6JSS - chains A and B; structure by X-ray diffraction, 2.16 A resolution.

# Chain A (and B)
Molecule: Phosphotriesterase
Source organism: Geobacillus kaustophilus (strain HTA426)
Notes: EC 3.5.-.-; chain B of this document is another copy of the same molecule, construct and numbering; everything in this record applies to it too
UniProt: Q5KZU5 (Q5KZU5_GEOKA); residues 1-326 here = UniProt positions 1-326
Amino-acid sequence (330 residues; row label = number of the first residue in the row; numbers below 1 keep their minus sign (Gly-3 is residue -3)):
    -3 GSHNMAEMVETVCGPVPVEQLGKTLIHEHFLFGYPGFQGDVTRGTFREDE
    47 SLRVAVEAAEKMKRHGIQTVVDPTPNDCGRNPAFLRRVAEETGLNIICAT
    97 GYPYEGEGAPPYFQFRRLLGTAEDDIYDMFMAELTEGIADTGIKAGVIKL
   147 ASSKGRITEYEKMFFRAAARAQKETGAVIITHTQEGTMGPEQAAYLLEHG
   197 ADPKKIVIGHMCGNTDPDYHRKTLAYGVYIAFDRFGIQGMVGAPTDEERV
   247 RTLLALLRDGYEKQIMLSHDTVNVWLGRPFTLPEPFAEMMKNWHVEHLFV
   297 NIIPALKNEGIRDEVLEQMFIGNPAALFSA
Unresolved in the structure: -3 to 2, 326
Modified / non-standard residues: Lys145 (lysine nz-carboxylic acid; KCX)
Differences from the reference sequence: expression tag (-3 to 0); engineered mutation Pro99 (Tyr in Q5KZU5)
Bound ions: Fe ion: His23, His25, Lys145, Asp266 (together with hydroxide ion); Zn2+: Lys145, His178, His206 (together with hydroxide ion)
Small-molecule neighbours: hydroxide ion (OH): His23, His25, Lys145, His178, His206, Arg230, Asp266
From the paper describing this entry:
  - Fe ion coordination: His23, His25, Asp266 (citing earlier work)
  - Zn2+ coordination: His178, His206 (citing earlier work)
  - catalytic residues: Asp266 (citing earlier work)
  - mutagenesis - D266N: abolished catalytic activity (citing earlier work)
  - mutagenesis - Y99P: increased catalytic activity
  - mutagenesis - F28C, F28G, F28Q, F28S, F28T: increased catalytic activity on AHLs with shorter acyl chains (C4 to C8)
  - mutagenesis - T183C, G205R, I233F, Q234D, G235W, V237E, V237I, V237L, S264W, V268M, V268W, V268Y, T277N, L278Q, L278W, L278Y, F282M, M286E, M286H, M286R: abolished catalytic activity
  - contacts within the chain: His25-Phe28 (pi stacking), Phe28-Tyr30 (pi stacking), Phe28-Trp271 (pi stacking)
  - conformationally variable residues (loop rearrangement, side-chain flip): Asp73, Glu103

# How chain A and chain B interact
Pairs across the interface (77; chain A residue first):
  Tyr30(A) - Tyr108(B)
  Tyr30(A) - Phe111(B)  hydrophobic
  Pro31(A) - Ala105(B)
  Pro31(A) - Pro107(B)
  Pro31(A) - Tyr108(B)  hydrogen bond (backbone-backbone)
  Gly32(A) - Tyr98(B)  hydrogen bond (backbone-side chain)
  Gly32(A) - Ala105(B)
  Gly32(A) - Tyr108(B)
  Phe33(A) - Tyr108(B)  hydrophobic
  Gln34(A) - Gln34(B)
  Gly35(A) - Asn72(B)  hydrogen bond (backbone-side chain)
  Gly35(A) - Asp73(B)
  Gly35(A) - Tyr98(B)  hydrogen bond (backbone-side chain)
  Gly35(A) - Met125(B)
  Asp36(A) - Tyr98(B)  hydrogen bond (backbone-side chain)
  Asp36(A) - Tyr108(B)  hydrogen bond
  Asp36(A) - Met125(B)
  Thr38(A) - Glu129(B)  hydrogen bond
  Thr38(A) - Gly133(B)
  Thr38(A) - Ile134(B)
  Thr38(A) - Ala135(B)  hydrogen bond (side chain-backbone)
  Arg39(A) - Asp124(B)  salt bridge
  Arg39(A) - Ala128(B)
  Arg39(A) - Glu132(B)  salt bridge
  Asn72(A) - Gly35(B)  hydrogen bond (side chain-backbone)
  Asp73(A) - Gly35(B)
  Tyr98(A) - Gly32(B)  hydrogen bond (side chain-backbone)
  Tyr98(A) - Gly35(B)  hydrogen bond (side chain-backbone)
  Tyr98(A) - Asp36(B)  hydrogen bond (side chain-backbone)
  Glu103(A) - Pro107(B)
  Gly104(A) - Pro107(B)
  Ala105(A) - Pro31(B)
  Ala105(A) - Gly32(B)
  Ala105(A) - Ala105(B)  hydrophobic
  Pro107(A) - Pro31(B)
  Pro107(A) - Glu103(B)
  Pro107(A) - Gly104(B)
  Tyr108(A) - Tyr30(B)
  Tyr108(A) - Pro31(B)  hydrogen bond (backbone-backbone)
  Tyr108(A) - Gly32(B)
  Tyr108(A) - Phe33(B)  hydrophobic
  Tyr108(A) - Asp36(B)  hydrogen bond
  Tyr108(A) - Gly273(B)
  Tyr108(A) - Arg274(B)  hydrogen bond (side chain-backbone)
  Phe111(A) - Tyr30(B)  hydrophobic
  Phe111(A) - Phe276(B)  hydrophobic
  Arg112(A) - Arg274(B)  hydrogen bond (side chain-backbone)
  Arg112(A) - Pro275(B)  hydrogen bond (side chain-backbone)
  Leu114(A) - Met236(B)  hydrophobic
  Leu115(A) - Phe276(B)  hydrophobic
  Leu115(A) - Thr277(B)
  Leu115(A) - Pro279(B)
  Asp121(A) - Arg274(B)  salt bridge
  Asp124(A) - Arg39(B)  salt bridge
  Asp124(A) - Arg274(B)  salt bridge
  Met125(A) - Gly35(B)
  Met125(A) - Asp36(B)
  Met125(A) - Arg274(B)
  Ala128(A) - Arg39(B)
  Glu129(A) - Thr38(B)  hydrogen bond
  Glu132(A) - Arg39(B)  salt bridge
  Gly133(A) - Thr38(B)
  Ile134(A) - Thr38(B)
  Ala135(A) - Thr38(B)  hydrogen bond (backbone-side chain)
  Met236(A) - Phe111(B)  hydrophobic
  Met236(A) - Leu114(B)  hydrophobic
  Gly273(A) - Tyr108(B)
  Arg274(A) - Tyr108(B)  hydrogen bond (backbone-side chain)
  Arg274(A) - Arg112(B)  hydrogen bond (backbone-side chain)
  Arg274(A) - Asp121(B)  salt bridge
  Arg274(A) - Asp124(B)  salt bridge
  Arg274(A) - Met125(B)
  Pro275(A) - Arg112(B)  hydrogen bond (backbone-side chain)
  Phe276(A) - Phe111(B)  hydrophobic
  Phe276(A) - Arg112(B)
  Phe276(A) - Leu115(B)  hydrophobic
  Pro279(A) - Leu115(B)
Also at the interface, not in a pair above, chain A (44 interface residues in all): Val37, Arg76, Gly102, Pro106, Phe109, Leu272, Leu278, Phe282
Also at the interface, not in a pair above, chain B (44 interface residues in all): Val37, Arg76, Gly102, Pro106, Phe109, Leu272, Leu278

# Summary
Chain A and chain B each contribute 44 residues to their interface, with 22 hydrogen bonds and 8 salt bridges.
Polar pairs include Arg39(A)-Asp124(B), Arg39(A)-Glu132(B) and Asp121(A)-Arg274(B). From the paper: the
catalytic residue Asp266(A); D266N, T183C and G205R of chain A, among others, abolish catalytic activity; 27
substitutions were tested in all.
Chain A and chain B are both Phosphotriesterase (Geobacillus kaustophilus (strain HTA426)); the structure,
Structure of Geobacillus kaustophilus lactonase, Y99P mutant, was determined by X-ray diffraction (same
publication as 6JSU).
